1HB7 - chains B and C of the 12 polymer chains in the assembly; structure by electron microscopy, 14.00 A resolution (very low resolution: no residue pairs are listed; an interface is given only as per-side residue counts).

# Chain B (and C)
Name: Bacteriophage PRD1 SUS1 mutant capsid
Organism: Bacteriophage PRD1
Notes: chain C of this document is another copy of the same molecule, construct and numbering; everything in this record applies to it too
Reference sequence: P22535 (COA3_BPPRD); residues 2-395 here correspond to UniProt positions 1-394 (UniProt number = residue number - 1)
Amino-acid sequence (394 residues; row label = number of the first residue in the row):
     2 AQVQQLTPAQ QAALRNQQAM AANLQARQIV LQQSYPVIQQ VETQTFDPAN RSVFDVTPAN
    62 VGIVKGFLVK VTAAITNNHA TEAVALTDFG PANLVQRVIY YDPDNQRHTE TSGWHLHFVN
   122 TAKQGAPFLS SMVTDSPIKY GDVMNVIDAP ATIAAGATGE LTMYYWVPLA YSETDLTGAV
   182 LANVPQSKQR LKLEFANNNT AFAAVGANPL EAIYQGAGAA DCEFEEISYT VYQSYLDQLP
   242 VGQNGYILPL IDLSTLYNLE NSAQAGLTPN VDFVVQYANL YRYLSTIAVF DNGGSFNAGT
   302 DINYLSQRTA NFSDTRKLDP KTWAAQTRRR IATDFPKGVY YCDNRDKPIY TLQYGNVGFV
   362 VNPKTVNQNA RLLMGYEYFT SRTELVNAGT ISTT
Not modelled in the structure: 2-12, 386-395 (chain C: 2-13, 386-395)

# How chain B and chain C interact
At this resolution (14 A) residue pairs are not listed: 47 residues of chain B and 34 of chain C lie at the interface.

# Overview
47 residues of chain B face 34 of chain C across their interface.
Chain B and chain C are both Bacteriophage PRD1 SUS1 mutant capsid (Bacteriophage PRD1); the structure,
quasi-atomic resolution model of bacteriophage PRD1 sus1 mutant, obtained by combined cryo-EM and X-ray
crystallography, was determined by electron microscopy (same publication as 1HB5 and 1HB9).
